PDB entry 7JVS | X-ray diffraction, 2.30 A resolution | chains B and C of the 3 polymer chains in the assembly

== Chain B ==
Protein: Ribosomal-processing cysteine protease Prp
Source organism: Staphylococcus aureus
UniProt: W8U5D2 (W8U5D2_STAAU); residues 1-106 here = UniProt positions 1-106
Chain sequence (106 residues; numbered 1 to 106; the number before each row is that of its first residue):
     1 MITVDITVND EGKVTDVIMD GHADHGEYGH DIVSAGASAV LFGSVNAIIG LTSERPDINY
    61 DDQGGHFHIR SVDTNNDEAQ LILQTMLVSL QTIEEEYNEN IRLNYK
Sequence notes: engineered mutation Ser34 (Cys in W8U5D2), Gln63 (Asn in W8U5D2)
Bound ions: Ca2+: Leu51, Glu78 (shared with 1 residue of chain D)

== Chain C ==
Protein: L27 ribosomal peptide
Chain sequence (14 residues; row label = number of the first residue in the row; numbering starts at 0):
     0 XKLNLQFFAS KKGX
Not modelled in the structure: 0, 12-13
Modified positions: ACE (acetyl group) at position 0; NH2 (amino group) at position 13

== Interface between chain B and chain C ==
Residue-residue contacts - 36 pairs, chain B then chain C:
  Ile2(B) with Phe7(C), hydrophobic
  Met19(B) with Phe7(C), hydrophobic
  Gly21(B) with Phe7(C)
  His22(B) with Phe7(C); Ala8(C), hydrogen bond (side chain-backbone); Ser9(C)
  Ala23(B) with Phe7(C), hydrogen bond (backbone-backbone)
  Asp24(B) with Ser9(C), hydrogen bond
  Glu27(B) with Gln5(C)
  Tyr28(B) with Gln5(C); Ala8(C); Ser9(C)
  Gly29(B) with Gln5(C), hydrogen bond (backbone-side chain)
  His30(B) with Gln5(C), hydrogen bond (backbone-side chain)
  Asp31(B) with Gln5(C), hydrogen bond (backbone-side chain); Ala8(C)
  Ser34(B) with Leu4(C), hydrogen bond (side chain-backbone); Gln5(C); Phe6(C); Phe7(C), hydrogen bond (side chain-backbone); Ala8(C), hydrogen bond (side chain-backbone)
  Ala35(B) with Leu4(C), hydrogen bond (backbone-backbone); Gln5(C)
  Ser38(B) with Asn3(C); Leu4(C); Phe6(C); Phe7(C)
  Ala39(B) with Leu4(C), hydrophobic
  Leu41(B) with Phe7(C), hydrophobic
  Phe42(B) with Leu2(C), hydrophobic; Phe6(C), hydrophobic
  Tyr60(B) with Phe6(C), hydrophobic
  Asp61(B) with Phe6(C)
  Gly64(B) with Phe6(C)
  Gly65(B) with Phe6(C), hydrogen bond (backbone-backbone)
  His66(B) with Phe6(C)
Other interface residues (no listed pair), chain B (24 interface residues in all): Ala37, Phe67

== In short ==
Chain B and chain C form an interface of 24 and 8 residues respectively, with 11 hydrogen bonds. Polar pairs
include His22(B)-Ala8(C), Asp24(B)-Ser9(C) and Gly29(B)-Gln5(C). The Ca2+ site is built by Leu51(B) and
Glu78(B).
Here chain B is Ribosomal-processing cysteine protease Prp (Staphylococcus aureus) and chain C is L27
ribosomal peptide. Entry 7JVS (Crystal Structure of an Essential Ribosomal Processing Protease Prp from S.
aureus in complex with a ...) was determined by X-ray diffraction.
